1ZRE - chains Y and B of the 6 polymer chains in the assembly; structure by X-ray diffraction, 2.80 A resolution.

# Chain Y
Molecule: 17-nt DNA strand
Sequence (17 nucleotides; numbered -8 to 9; 1 number in that range is skipped by the numbering (no residue carries it; nothing is unmodelled there); the number before each row is that of its first residue; numbers below 1 keep their minus sign (DA-8 is residue -8)):
    -8 ATTTCGAA
     1 AAATGGGAT

# Chain B
Molecule: Catabolite gene activator
From: Escherichia coli
Reference sequence: P0ACJ8 (CRP_ECOLI); residues 1-209 here correspond to UniProt positions 2-210 (UniProt number = residue number + 1)
Chain sequence (209 residues; numbered 1 to 209; the number before each row is that of its first residue):
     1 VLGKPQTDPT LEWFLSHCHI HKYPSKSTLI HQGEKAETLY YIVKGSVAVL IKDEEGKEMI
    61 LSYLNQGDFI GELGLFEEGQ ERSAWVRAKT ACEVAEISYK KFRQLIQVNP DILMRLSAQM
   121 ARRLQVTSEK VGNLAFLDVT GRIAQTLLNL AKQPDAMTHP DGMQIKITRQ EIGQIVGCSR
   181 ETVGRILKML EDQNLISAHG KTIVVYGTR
Unresolved in the structure: 1-7, 208-209
Small-molecule neighbours: adenosine-3',5'-cyclic-monophosphate (CMP): Ile30, Ala36, Val49, Leu61, Ser62, Ile70, Gly71, Glu72, Leu73, Gly74, Glu81, Arg82, Ser83, Ala84, Val86, Tyr99, Arg123, Thr127
What the authors report for this chain:
  - binding site for the 21-nt DNA strand: Glu181
  - binding site for the 17-nt DNA strand (chain Y): Arg180
  - binding site for the 21-nt DNA strand: Glu181, Arg185

# Interface between chain Y and chain B
Pairs across the interface - 14 pairs, chain Y then chain B:
  DA3(Y) - Thr168(B)  phosphate contact
  DT4(Y) - Thr168(B)  phosphate contact
  DT4(Y) - Arg169(B)  salt bridge to the phosphate
  DT4(Y) - Gln170(B)  hydrogen bond to the phosphate
  DT4(Y) - Arg180(B)  base contact
  DG5(Y) - Arg169(B)  phosphate contact
  DG5(Y) - Arg180(B)  hydrogen bond to the base
  DG5(Y) - Gly184(B)  phosphate contact
  DG6(Y) - Arg180(B)  hydrogen bond to the base
  DG6(Y) - Glu181(B)  base contact
  DG6(Y) - Arg185(B)  base contact
  DG6(Y) - Lys188(B)  phosphate contact
  DG7(Y) - Arg185(B)  hydrogen bond to the base
  DA8(Y) - Arg185(B)  base contact

# Summary
6 residues of chain Y and 8 residues of chain B are in contact, with 4 hydrogen bonds and 1 salt bridge. Polar
pairs include DG5(Y)-Arg180(B), DG6(Y)-Arg180(B) and DG7(Y)-Arg185(B). From the paper: a binding site for the
21-nt DNA strand at Glu181(B) and Arg185(B); a binding site for the 17-nt DNA strand (chain Y) at Arg180(B).
Here chain Y is a 17-nt DNA strand and chain B is Catabolite gene activator (Escherichia coli). Entry 1ZRE (4
crystal structures of CAP-DNA with all base-pair substitutions at position 6, CAP-[6G;17C]ICAP38 DNA) was
determined by X-ray diffraction together with 1ZRC, 1ZRD and 1ZRF from the same study.
